PDB entry 7M3G | electron microscopy, 2.50 A resolution | chains A and B of the 4 polymer chains in the assembly

== Chain A (and B) ==
Protein: Extracellular calcium-sensing receptor
From: Homo sapiens
Notes: chain B of this document is another copy of the same molecule, construct and numbering; everything in this record applies to it too
Reference sequence: P41180 (CASR_HUMAN); residue numbers follow UniProt; this construct covers 20-894
Amino-acid sequence (902 residues; numbered -7 to 894; the number before each row is that of its first residue; numbers below 1 keep their minus sign (Met-7 is residue -7)):
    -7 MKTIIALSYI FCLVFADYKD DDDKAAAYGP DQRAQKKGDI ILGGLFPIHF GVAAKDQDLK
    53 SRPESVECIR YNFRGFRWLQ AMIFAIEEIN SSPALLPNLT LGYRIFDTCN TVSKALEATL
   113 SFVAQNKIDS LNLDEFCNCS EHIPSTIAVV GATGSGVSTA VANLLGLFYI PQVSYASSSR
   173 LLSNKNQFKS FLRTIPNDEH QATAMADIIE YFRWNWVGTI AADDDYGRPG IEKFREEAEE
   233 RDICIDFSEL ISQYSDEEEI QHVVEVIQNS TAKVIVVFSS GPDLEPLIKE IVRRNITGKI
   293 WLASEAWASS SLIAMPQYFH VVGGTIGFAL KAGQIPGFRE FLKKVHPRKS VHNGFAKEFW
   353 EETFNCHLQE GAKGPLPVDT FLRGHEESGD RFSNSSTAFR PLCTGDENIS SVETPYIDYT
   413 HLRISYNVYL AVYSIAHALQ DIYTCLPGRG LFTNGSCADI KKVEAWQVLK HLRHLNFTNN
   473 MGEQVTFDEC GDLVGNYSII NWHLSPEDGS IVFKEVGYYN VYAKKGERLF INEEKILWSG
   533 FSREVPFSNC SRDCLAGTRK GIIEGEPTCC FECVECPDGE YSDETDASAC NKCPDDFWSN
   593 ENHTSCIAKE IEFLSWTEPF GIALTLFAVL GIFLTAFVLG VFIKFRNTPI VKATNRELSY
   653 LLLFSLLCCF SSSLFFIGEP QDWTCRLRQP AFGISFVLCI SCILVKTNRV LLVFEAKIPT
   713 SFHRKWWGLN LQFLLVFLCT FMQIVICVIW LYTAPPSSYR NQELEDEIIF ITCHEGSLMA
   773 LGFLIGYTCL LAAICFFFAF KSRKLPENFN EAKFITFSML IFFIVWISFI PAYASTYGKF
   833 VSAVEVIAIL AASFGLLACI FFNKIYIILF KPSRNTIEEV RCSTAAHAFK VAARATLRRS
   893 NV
Unresolved in the structure: -7 to 19, 127-130, 363-390, 707-721, 888-894 (chain B: -7 to 19, 126-130, 364-390, 707-721, 871-894)
Construct notes: initiating methionine (-7); expression tag (-6 to 19)
Disulfides: Cys60-Cys101, Cys236-Cys561, Cys358-Cys395, Cys542-Cys562, Cys546-Cys565, Cys568-Cys582, Cys585-Cys598, Cys677-Cys765
Glycans and other covalent adducts: N-acetylglucosamine (NAG) linked to Asn261, Asn468, Asn488, Asn541, Asn594
Ion coordination: Ca2+ site 1: Ile81, Ser84, Leu87, Leu88; Ca2+ site 2: Gly557 (shared with Asp234(B) of chain B)
Residues lining bound ligands:
  - Evocalcet (H43; 2-[4-[(3S)-3-[[(1R)-1-naphthalen-1-ylethyl]amino]pyrrolidin-1-yl]phenyl]ethanoic acid): Gln681, Phe684, Gly685, Leu773, Leu776, Ile777, Thr780, Cys781, Phe814, Trp818, Ile819, Ile822, Tyr825, Glu837, Ile841
  - tryptophan (TRP): Arg66, Trp70, Thr145, Gly146, Ser147, Ala168, Ser169, Ser170, Tyr218, Glu297, Ala298, Ile416
Curated features (UniProtKB/Swiss-Prot):
  - region: Phe637 to Arg648 (Intracellular loop 1 (ICL1)), Thr699 to Asn722 (Intracellular loop 2 (ICL2)), Phe790 to Lys805 (Intracellular loop 3 (ICL3)), Arg890 to Val894 (Arginine-rich retention motif)
  - binding site (phosphate): Arg66 to Trp70, Arg415 to Ser417
  - binding site (Ca(2+)): Ile81, Ser84, Leu87, Leu88, Thr100, Thr145, Ser170, Pro188, Asp190, Glu231, Asp234, Glu297, Tyr489, Gly557
  - binding site (L-tryptophan): Ser147, Ala168, Ser170, Glu297
  - binding site (spermine): Asp238, Ser240
  - site: Cys482 (Important for ability of agonist AMG 416 to activate G-protein-coupled receptor activity)
  - modified residue: Thr888 (Phosphothreonine), Ser892 (Phosphoserine)
  - glycosylation (N-linked (GlcNAc...) asparagine): Asn90, Asn130, Asn261, Asn287, Asn386, Asn400, Asn446, Asn468, Asn488, Asn541, Asn594
  - natural variant: Gly21 (G21R: In HHC1), Gln27 (Q27R: Found in a patient with primary hyperparathyroidism detected at adulthood), Lys29 (K29E: In HYPOC1), Pro39 (P39A: In HHC1), Phe42 (F42S: In HHC1), Lys47 (K47N: In HYPOC1), Ser53 (S53P: In HHC1), Pro55 (P55L: In HHC1), Arg62 (R62M: In HHC1), Arg66 (R66C: In HHC1; R66H: In HHC1), Ile81 (I81M: In HHC1), Thr100 (T100I: In NSHPT), 84 further natural variant entries in UniProt
  - mutagenesis: Lys29 (K29A/N/E/D: Increased calcium sensitivity; K29R: Does not affect calcium sensitivity), Leu51 (L51A: Decreased calcium-induced G-protein-coupled receptor activity), Arg69 (R69E: Abolishes G-protein coupled receptor signaling pathway), Trp70 (W70A: Abolished calcium-induced G-protein-coupled receptor activity), Asn102 (N102I: Abolishes G-protein coupled receptor activity), Thr145 (T145A: Abolished calcium-induced G-protein-coupled receptor activity; T145I: Reduced calcium-induced G-protein-coupled receptor activity), Ser147 (S147A: Abolished calcium-induced G-protein-coupled receptor activity), Ser170 (S170A: Abolished calcium-induced G-protein-coupled receptor activity; S170K: Reduced calcium-induced G-protein-coupled receptor activity), Asp190 (D190A: Reduced calcium-induced G-protein-coupled receptor activity; D190K: Reduced calcium-induced G-protein-coupled receptor activity), Gln193 (Q193A: Reduced calcium-induced G-protein-coupled receptor activity), Asp216 (D216A: Strongly reduced calcium-induced G-protein-coupled receptor activity), Tyr218 (Y218A: Abolished calcium-induced G-protein-coupled receptor activity; Y218S: Abolished calcium-induced G-protein-coupled receptor activity), 34 further mutagenesis entries in UniProt
From the paper describing this entry:
  - disease-associated variants - R752C, F809L: decreased signaling (citing earlier work)
  - binding site for etelcalcetide: Glu228, Glu241, Asp248, Glu251, Cys482
  - binding site for etelcalcetide: Cys482
  - contacts within the chain: Trp590-Asp758 (backbone contact), Lys601-Asp758 (backbone contact), Asp588-Gln754, Leu756-Tyr829, Glu757-Tyr829, Tyr825-Tyr829 (pi stacking), Glu610-Lys831
  - conformationally variable residues (helix shift, order/disorder transition, side-chain flip): Trp818, Phe821, Pro823, Ala877 to Thr888
  - binding site for Evocalcet: Gln681, Phe684, Ile777, Trp818, Tyr825, Glu837
  - mutagenesis - P823A: abolished signaling in response to Ca2+ (citing earlier work)
  - disease-associated variants - F821L, A824P: increased signaling (citing earlier work)
  - mutagenesis - C781W/I822W: increased signaling
  - mutagenesis - L773W/V833W: decreased signaling
  - mutagenesis - F821A: decreased signaling in response to NAM (citing earlier work)
  - mutagenesis - F821A: increased signaling in response to PAM (citing earlier work)
  - mutagenesis - Q681A: decreased signaling in response to cinacalcet
  - mutagenesis - F684A, W818A, E837A: decreased signaling in response to cinacalcet (citing earlier work)
  - mutagenesis - Q681A: decreased signaling in response to NPS-2143
  - mutagenesis - E837A: decreased signaling in response to NPS-2143 (citing earlier work)

== How chain A and chain B interact ==
Contacting residue pairs - 79 pairs, chain A then chain B:
  Tyr20(A) - Leu123(B)
  Gly21(A) - Leu123(B)
  Asp50(A) - Lys462(B)
  Leu51(A) - Phe444(B)
  Leu51(A) - Trp458(B)
  Leu51(A) - Lys462(B)
  Leu51(A) - Arg465(B)
  Lys52(A) - Leu443(B)
  Lys52(A) - Phe444(B)
  Lys52(A) - Thr445(B)  hydrogen bond (backbone-backbone)
  Ser53(A) - Thr445(B)
  Ser53(A) - Trp458(B)
  Arg54(A) - Glu456(B)  salt bridge
  Arg54(A) - Trp458(B)
  Pro55(A) - Tyr161(B)  hydrophobic
  Pro55(A) - Trp458(B)
  Val104(A) - Asn155(B)
  Ser105(A) - Leu159(B)
  Leu108(A) - Asn155(B)
  Leu108(A) - Leu159(B)  hydrophobic
  Glu109(A) - Leu159(B)
  Leu112(A) - Lys119(B)
  Ser113(A) - Leu123(B)
  Lys119(A) - Lys119(B)
  Leu123(A) - Tyr20(B)
  Leu123(A) - Gly21(B)
  Leu123(A) - Leu112(B)
  Leu125(A) - Tyr20(B)  hydrophobic
  Leu125(A) - Cys131(B)
  Asp126(A) - Cys131(B)
  Cys131(A) - Cys131(B)
  Ser132(A) - Leu125(B)
  Asn155(A) - Val104(B)
  Asn155(A) - Leu108(B)
  Leu159(A) - Ser105(B)
  Leu159(A) - Leu108(B)  hydrophobic
  Leu159(A) - Glu109(B)
  Tyr161(A) - Pro55(B)  hydrophobic
  Arg172(A) - Asp215(B)  salt bridge
  Arg172(A) - Leu242(B)
  Leu173(A) - Arg220(B)
  Asn178(A) - Tyr246(B)
  Asp215(A) - Arg172(B)  salt bridge
  Arg220(A) - Leu173(B)
  Glu224(A) - Glu224(B)
  Arg227(A) - Arg227(B)
  Leu242(A) - Arg172(B)
  Leu443(A) - Lys52(B)
  Phe444(A) - Leu51(B)
  Phe444(A) - Lys52(B)  hydrogen bond (backbone-side chain)
  Thr445(A) - Lys52(B)  hydrogen bond (backbone-backbone)
  Glu456(A) - Arg54(B)  salt bridge
  Trp458(A) - Leu51(B)
  Trp458(A) - Ser53(B)
  Trp458(A) - Arg54(B)
  Leu461(A) - Leu51(B)  hydrophobic
  Lys462(A) - Asp50(B)  hydrogen bond (side chain-backbone)
  Lys462(A) - Leu51(B)
  Arg465(A) - Gln49(B)
  Arg465(A) - Leu51(B)
  Arg551(A) - Arg551(B)
  Lys552(A) - Ile554(B)
  Lys552(A) - Glu556(B)  salt bridge
  Ile554(A) - Lys552(B)
  Ile554(A) - Ile554(B)  hydrophobic
  Ile554(A) - Ser580(B)
  Glu558(A) - Thr560(B)
  Pro559(A) - Thr560(B)
  Thr560(A) - Glu558(B)  hydrogen bond (side chain-backbone)
  Thr560(A) - Pro559(B)
  Thr560(A) - Thr560(B)
  Asp578(A) - Glu556(B)
  Ser580(A) - Glu556(B)  hydrogen bond
  Ser820(A) - Ser820(B)  hydrogen bond (backbone-side chain)
  Pro823(A) - Ser820(B)
  Ala824(A) - Pro823(B)  hydrophobic
  Ser827(A) - Pro823(B)
  Ser827(A) - Ala824(B)
  Ser827(A) - Ser827(B)
Other interface residues (no listed pair), chain A (64 interface residues in all): Ala116, Ile120, Ile135, Ala152, Leu156, Phe160, Gln179, Asp234, Tyr246, Gly553, Gly557, Pro569, Thr828
Other interface residues (no listed pair), chain B (64 interface residues in all): Ser113, Ala116, Ile120, Ser132, Ile135, Ala152, Leu156, Phe160, Asn178, Glu231, Asp234, Leu461, Gly553, Gly557, Pro569, Phe821

== In short ==
Chain A and chain B each contribute 64 residues to their interface; the contacts include 7 hydrogen bonds and
5 salt bridges. Polar contacts include Arg54(A)-Glu456(B), Arg172(A)-Asp215(B) and Lys552(A)-Glu556(B). The
paper reports a binding site for Evocalcet at Gln681(A), Phe684(A) and Ile777(A) among others; Q681A, F684A
and W818A of chain A, among others, reduce signaling in response to cinacalcet; 12 substitutions were tested
in all.
Both chains are Extracellular calcium-sensing receptor (Homo sapiens). Entry 7M3G (Asymmetric Activation of
the Calcium Sensing Receptor Homodimer) was determined by electron microscopy, deposited together with 7M3E,
7M3F and 7M3J.
